Entry 6N32 (X-ray diffraction, 2.20 A resolution); this record covers chains M and K of the 4 polymer chains in the assembly.

# Chain M
Molecule: Fab 2G12 light chain
Organism: Homo sapiens
Reference sequence: P0DOX7 (IGK_HUMAN); residues 109-213 carry their UniProt numbers (105 of 213 residues fall inside the UniProt entry; the rest is not from it)
Amino-acid sequence (213 residues; numbered 1 to 213; the number before each row is that of its first residue):
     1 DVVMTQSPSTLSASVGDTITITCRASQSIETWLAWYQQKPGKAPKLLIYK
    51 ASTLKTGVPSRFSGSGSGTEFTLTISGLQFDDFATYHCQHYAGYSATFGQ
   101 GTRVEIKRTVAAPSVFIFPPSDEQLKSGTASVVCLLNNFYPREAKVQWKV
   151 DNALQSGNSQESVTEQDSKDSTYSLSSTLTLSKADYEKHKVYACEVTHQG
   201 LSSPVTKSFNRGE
Cystine bridges: Cys23-Cys88, Cys134-Cys194

# Chain K
Molecule: Fab 2G12 heavy chain
Organism: Homo sapiens
Reference sequence: P0DOX5 (IGG1_HUMAN); the construct has insertions or renumbered stretches relative to UniProt, so the offset changes along the chain: 114-127 = UniProt 120-133; 130-154 = UniProt 134-158; 162-169 = UniProt 161-168; 171-180 = UniProt 169-178; 3 more segments
Amino-acid sequence (225 residues; row label = number of the first residue in the row; note: 14 numbers in that range are skipped by the numbering (no residue carries them; nothing is unmodelled there); a row labelled like 82A-82C holds insertion residues (82A, then the next letters in order)):
     1 EVQLVESGGGLVKAGGSLILSCGVSNFRISAHTMNWVRRVPGGGLEWVAS
    51 IS
   52A T
    53 SSTYRDYADAVKGRFTVSRDDLEDFVYLQM
82A-82C HKM
    83 RVEDTAIYYCARKGSDRL
100A-100F SDNDPF
   101 DAWGPGTVVTVSPASTKGPSVFPLAPS
   130 SKSTSGGTAALGCLVKDYFPEPVTV
   156 SW
   162 NSGALTSG
   171 VHTFPAVLQS
   182 SGLYSLSSVVTVPSSSLGT
   203 Q
   205 TYICNVNHKPSNTKVDKK
   225 VEPKS
Unresolved in the structure: 130-135
Cystine bridges: Cys22-Cys92, Cys142-Cys208

# Chain M / chain K interface
Contacting residue pairs - 35 pairs, chain M then chain K:
  Trp32(M) - Asn100C(K)
  Tyr36(M) - Pro100E(K)
  Tyr36(M) - Phe100F(K)  hydrogen bond (side chain-backbone)
  Tyr36(M) - Trp103(K)
  Gln38(M) - Arg39(K)  hydrogen bond
  Gln38(M) - Leu45(K)
  Gln38(M) - Tyr91(K)  hydrogen bond
  Lys42(M) - Tyr91(K)
  Ala43(M) - Gly104(K)
  Pro44(M) - Leu45(K)  hydrophobic
  Pro44(M) - Trp103(K)
  Leu46(M) - Pro100E(K)  hydrophobic
  Tyr49(M) - Pro100E(K)  hydrophobic
  Thr85(M) - Arg39(K)
  His87(M) - Gly43(K)
  His87(M) - Leu45(K)
  Gln89(M) - Phe100F(K)
  Tyr91(M) - Asn100C(K)  hydrogen bond (backbone-side chain)
  Tyr91(M) - Asp100D(K)
  Tyr91(M) - Pro100E(K)
  Ala92(M) - Lys95(K)  hydrogen bond (backbone-side chain)
  Ala92(M) - Asn100C(K)
  Tyr94(M) - Trp47(K)
  Tyr94(M) - Ser50(K)  hydrogen bond (backbone-side chain)
  Tyr94(M) - Tyr56(K)  hydrophobic
  Tyr94(M) - Asp58(K)
  Ser95(M) - Trp47(K)
  Ser95(M) - Asp58(K)
  Ala96(M) - Trp47(K)
  Ala96(M) - Phe100F(K)  hydrophobic
  Phe98(M) - Val37(K)  hydrophobic
  Phe98(M) - Leu45(K)
  Phe98(M) - Trp47(K)
  Phe98(M) - Trp103(K)  hydrophobic
  Gln100(M) - Gly44(K)
Other interface residues (no listed pair), chain M (24 interface residues in all): Ala34, Lys39, Pro40, Lys55, Gly93, Gly99
Other interface residues (no listed pair), chain K (21 interface residues in all): Glu46, Ser52, Asp101, Pro105

# In short
Chain M and chain K form an interface of 24 and 21 residues respectively, with 6 hydrogen bonds. Polar
contacts include Tyr36(M)-Phe100F(K), Gln38(M)-Arg39(K) and Gln38(M)-Tyr91(K).
Chain M is Fab 2G12 light chain and chain K is Fab 2G12 heavy chain, both from Homo sapiens; the structure,
Anti-HIV-1 Fab 2G12 re-refinement, was determined by X-ray diffraction, deposited together with 6N2X and 6N35.
